PDB entry 6DBR | electron microscopy, 4.00 A resolution | chains A and E of the 8 polymer chains in the assembly

# Chain A
Molecule: Recombination activating gene 1 - MBP chimera
Source organism: Escherichia coli
Notes: EC 2.3.2.27
UniProtKB: chimeric construct of P0AEX9, O13033: residues -113 to 250 from P0AEX9 (MALE_ECOLI) positions 29-392 (UniProt number = residue number + 142); residues 271-1031 from O13033 positions 271-1031 (same numbers)
Sequence (1159 residues; each row starts with the number of its first residue; numbers below 1 keep their minus sign (Met-127 is residue -127)):
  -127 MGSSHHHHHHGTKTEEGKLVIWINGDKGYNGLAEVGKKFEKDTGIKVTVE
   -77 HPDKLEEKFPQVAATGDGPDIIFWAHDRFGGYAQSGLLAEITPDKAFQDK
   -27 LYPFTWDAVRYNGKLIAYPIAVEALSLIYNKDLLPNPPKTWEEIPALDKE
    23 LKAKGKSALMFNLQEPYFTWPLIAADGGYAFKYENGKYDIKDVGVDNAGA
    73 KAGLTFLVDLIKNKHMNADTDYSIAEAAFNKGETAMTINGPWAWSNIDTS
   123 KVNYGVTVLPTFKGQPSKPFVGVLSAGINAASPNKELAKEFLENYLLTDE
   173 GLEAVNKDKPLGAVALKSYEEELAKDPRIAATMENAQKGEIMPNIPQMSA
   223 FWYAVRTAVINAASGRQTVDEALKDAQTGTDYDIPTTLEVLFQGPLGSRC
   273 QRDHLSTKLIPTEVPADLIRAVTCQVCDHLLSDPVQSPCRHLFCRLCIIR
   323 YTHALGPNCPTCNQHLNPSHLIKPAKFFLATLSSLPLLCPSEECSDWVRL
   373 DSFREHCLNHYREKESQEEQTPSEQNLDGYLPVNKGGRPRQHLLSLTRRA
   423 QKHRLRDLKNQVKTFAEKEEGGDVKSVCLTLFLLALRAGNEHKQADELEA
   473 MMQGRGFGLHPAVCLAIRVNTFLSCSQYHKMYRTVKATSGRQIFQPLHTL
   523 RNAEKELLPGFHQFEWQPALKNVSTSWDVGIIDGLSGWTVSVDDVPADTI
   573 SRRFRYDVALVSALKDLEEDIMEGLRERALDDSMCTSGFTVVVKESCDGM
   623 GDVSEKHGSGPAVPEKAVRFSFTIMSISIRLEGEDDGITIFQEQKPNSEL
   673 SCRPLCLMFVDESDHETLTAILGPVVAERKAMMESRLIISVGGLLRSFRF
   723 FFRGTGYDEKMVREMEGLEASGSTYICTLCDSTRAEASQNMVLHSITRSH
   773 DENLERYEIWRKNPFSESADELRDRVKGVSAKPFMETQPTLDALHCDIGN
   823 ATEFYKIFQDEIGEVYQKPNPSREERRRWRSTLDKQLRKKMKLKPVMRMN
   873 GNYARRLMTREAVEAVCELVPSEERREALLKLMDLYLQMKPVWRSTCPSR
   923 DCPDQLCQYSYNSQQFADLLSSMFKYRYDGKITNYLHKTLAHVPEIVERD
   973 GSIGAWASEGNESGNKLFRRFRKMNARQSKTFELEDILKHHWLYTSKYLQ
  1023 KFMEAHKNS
Not modelled in the structure: -127 to 478, 1029-1031
Sequence notes: initiating methionine (-127); expression tag (-126 to -114); linker (251-270)
Bound ions: Ca2+ site 1 near Asp620 (its only coordinating residue here); Ca2+ site 2: Asp620, Glu684; Zn2+: Cys749, Cys752, His959, His964
From the paper describing this entry:
  - catalytic residues: Asp620, Glu684, Asp730, Glu984
  - binding site for Forward strand of melted RSS substrate DNA: Arg999, Gln1000

# Chain E
Molecule: Forward strand of unmelted RSS substrate DNA
Sequence (34 nucleotides; each row starts with the number of its first residue):
     1 GATCTGGCCTGTCTTACACAGTGCTACAGACTGG

# Chain A / chain E interface
Pairs across the interface - 10 pairs, chain A then chain E:
  Pro867(A) with DC17(E), phosphate contact
  Val868(A) with DC17(E), phosphate contact
  Met869(A) with DA16(E), sugar contact
  Arg870(A) with DA16(E), base contact; DC17(E), hydrogen bond to the base
  Asn872(A) with DC17(E), hydrogen bond to the phosphate; DA18(E), hydrogen bond to the phosphate
  Asn874(A) with DA18(E), phosphate contact
  Lys988(A) with DG21(E), phosphate contact
  Arg992(A) with DG21(E), salt bridge to the phosphate
Interface residues without a listed pair, chain A (9 interface residues in all): Lys866
Interface residues without a listed pair, chain E (6 interface residues in all): DT15, DA20

# Summary
Chain A and chain E form an interface of 9 and 6 residues respectively, with 3 hydrogen bonds and 1 salt
bridge. Polar contacts include Arg870(A)-DC17(E), Asn872(A)-DC17(E) and Asn872(A)-DA18(E). The paper reports
catalytic residues Asp620(A), Glu684(A) and Asp730(A) among others; a binding site for Forward strand of
melted RSS substrate DNA at Arg999(A) and Gln1000(A).
Chain A is Recombination activating gene 1 - MBP chimera (Escherichia coli) and chain E is Forward strand of
unmelted RSS substrate DNA; the structure, Cryo-EM structure of RAG in complex with one melted RSS and one
unmelted RSS, was determined by electron microscopy, deposited together with 6DBI, 6DBJ, 6DBL, 6DBO, 6DBQ,
6DBT and 4 further entries.
